PDB entry 8VDU | X-ray diffraction, 3.50 A resolution | chains A and H of the 12 polymer chains in the assembly

[Chain A]
Name: MHC class II HLA-DQ-alpha chain
From: Homo sapiens
Reference sequence: Q30069 (Q30069_HUMAN); the construct lacks a stretch of the UniProt sequence, so the offset changes along the chain: -1 to 9 = UniProt 1-11; 10-181 = UniProt 13-184
Amino-acid sequence (185 residues; row label = number of the first residue in the row; numbers below 1 keep their minus sign (Glu-1 is residue -1)):
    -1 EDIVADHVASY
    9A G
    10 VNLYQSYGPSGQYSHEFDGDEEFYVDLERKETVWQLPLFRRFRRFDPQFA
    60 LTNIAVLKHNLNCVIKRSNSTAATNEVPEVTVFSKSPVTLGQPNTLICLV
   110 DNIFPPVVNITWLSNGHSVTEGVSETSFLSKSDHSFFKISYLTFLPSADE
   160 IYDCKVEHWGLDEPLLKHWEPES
Unresolved in the structure: -1, 182
Disulfide bonds: Cys107-Cys163
Covalently attached groups: glycan linked to Asn78; N-acetylglucosamine (NAG) linked to Asn118
Construct notes: engineered mutation Cys72 (Ile75 in Q30069); expression tag (182)

[Chain H]
Name: MHC class II HLA-DQ-beta-1
From: Homo sapiens
Reference sequence: O19707 (O19707_HUMAN); residues 1-192 here = UniProt positions 1-192
Amino-acid sequence (192 residues; numbered 1 to 192; the number before each row is that of its first residue):
     1 RDSPEDFVYQFKGMCYFTNGTERVRLVTRYIYNREEYARFDSDVGVYRAV
    51 TPLGPPAAEYWNSQKEVLERTRAELDTVCRHNYQLELRTTLQRRVEPTVT
   101 ISPSRTEALNHHNLLVCSVTDFYPAQIKVRWFRNDQEETTGVVSTPLIRN
   151 GDWTFQILVMLEMTPQRGDVYTCHVEHPSLQNPIIVEWRAQS
Unresolved in the structure: 1-2, 191-192
Disulfide bonds: Cys15-Cys79, Cys117-Cys173
Covalently attached groups: N-acetylglucosamine (NAG) linked to Asn19

[Interface between chain A and chain H]
Residue-residue contacts (15):
  Ala157(A) - His112(H)  hydrogen bond (backbone-side chain)
  Asp158(A) - His112(H)  salt bridge
  Glu159(A) - His112(H)
  Ile160(A) - His112(H)
  Ile160(A) - Glu162(H)
  Asp162(A) - Val143(H)
  Asp162(A) - Glu162(H)
  Glu172(A) - Ser144(H)
  Leu174(A) - Ser144(H)
  Leu175(A) - Val142(H)
  Leu175(A) - Val143(H)
  Leu175(A) - Ser144(H)
  His177(A) - Leu114(H)
  His177(A) - Glu162(H)  salt bridge
  Glu179(A) - Leu114(H)
Other interface residues (no listed pair), chain H (7 interface residues in all): Pro146

[Overview]
The interface between chain A and chain H involves 10 residues on one side and 7 on the other, with 1 hydrogen
bond and 2 salt bridges. Polar pairs include Asp158(A)-His112(H), His177(A)-Glu162(H) and Ala157(A)-His112(H).
Covalently linked N-acetylglucosamine: at Asn118(A). N-acetylglucosamine is covalently linked to Asn19(H).
Here chain A is MHC class II HLA-DQ-alpha chain and chain H is MHC class II HLA-DQ-beta-1, both from Homo
sapiens. Entry 8VDU (Crystal structure of hybrid insulin peptide (InsC8-15-IAPP74-80) bound to HLA-DQ8) was
determined by X-ray diffraction, deposited together with 8VCX, 8VCY, 8VD0, 8VD2 and 8VDD.
